PDB entry 5TM5 | X-ray diffraction, 2.24 A resolution | chains A and C of the 4 polymer chains in the assembly

Chain A:
Protein: Estrogen receptor
From: Homo sapiens
Notes: fragment: ligand-binding domain
UniProt: P03372 (ESR1_HUMAN), isoform P03372-3; residues 298-554 here correspond to UniProt positions 125-381 (UniProt number = residue number - 173)
Amino-acid sequence (257 residues; numbered 298 to 554; the number before each row is that of its first residue):
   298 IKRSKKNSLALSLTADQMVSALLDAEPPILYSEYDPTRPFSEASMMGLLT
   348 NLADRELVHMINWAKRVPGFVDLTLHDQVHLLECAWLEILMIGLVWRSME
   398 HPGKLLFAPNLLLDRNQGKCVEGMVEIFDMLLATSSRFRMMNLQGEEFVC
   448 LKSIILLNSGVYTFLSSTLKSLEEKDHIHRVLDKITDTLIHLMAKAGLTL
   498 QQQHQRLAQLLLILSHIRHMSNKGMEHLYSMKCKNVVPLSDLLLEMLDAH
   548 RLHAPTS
Unresolved in the structure: 298-304, 462-466, 549-554
Sequence notes: engineered mutation S537 (Tyr364 in P03372)
Ligand contacts: 7EV (5-{4-[(1S,4S,5R)-5-[(4-bromophenoxy)sulfonyl]-3-(4-hydroxyphenyl)-7-oxabicyclo[2.2.1]hept-2-en-2-yl]phenoxy}pentanoic acid): M343, L346, T347, A350, E353, W383, L384, L387, M388, L391, R394, F404, M421, I424, G521, H524, L525, L540

Chain C:
Protein: Nuclear receptor coactivator 2
Notes: fragment: Nuclear receptor-interacting peptide
UniProt: Q15596 (NCOA2_HUMAN); residues 686-698 here = UniProt positions 686-698
Amino-acid sequence (13 residues; numbered 686 to 698; the number before each row is that of its first residue):
   686 KHKILHRLLQDSS
Unresolved in the structure: 686-687, 697-698

Chain A / chain C interface:
Residue-residue contacts (23; chain A residue first):
  I358(A) - L690(C)  hydrophobic
  I358(A) - L693(C)  hydrophobic
  I358(A) - L694(C)  hydrophobic
  K362(A) - L693(C)  hydrogen bond (side chain-backbone)
  K362(A) - L694(C)
  K362(A) - D696(C)  hydrogen bond (side chain-backbone)
  L372(A) - H691(C)
  L372(A) - L694(C)  hydrophobic
  L372(A) - Q695(C)
  Q375(A) - L694(C)
  V376(A) - K688(C)
  V376(A) - L690(C)
  V376(A) - H691(C)
  V376(A) - L694(C)  hydrophobic
  L379(A) - L690(C)  hydrophobic
  E380(A) - K688(C)  salt bridge
  E380(A) - L690(C)
  D538(A) - I689(C)
  L539(A) - I689(C)  hydrophobic
  E542(A) - K688(C)
  E542(A) - I689(C)  hydrogen bond (side chain-backbone)
  E542(A) - L690(C)
  M543(A) - L690(C)  hydrophobic
Other interface residues (no listed pair), chain A (12 interface residues in all): F367

In short:
12 residues of chain A and 8 residues of chain C are in contact; the contacts include 3 hydrogen bonds and 1
salt bridge. Among the polar pairs are E380(A)-K688(C), K362(A)-L693(C) and K362(A)-D696(C). Bound to chain A:
compound 7EV.
Here chain A is Estrogen receptor (Homo sapiens) and chain C is Nuclear receptor coactivator 2. Entry 5TM5
(Crystal Structure of the ER-alpha Ligand-binding Domain (Y537S) in Complex with the OBHS-ASC compound,
5-(4-((1R,4S,6R)-6-((4-bromophenoxy)sulfonyl)-3-(4-hydroxyphenyl)-7-oxabicyclo[2.2.1]hept-2-en-2-yl)phenoxy)pentanoic
acid) was determined by X-ray diffraction, deposited together with 5KR9, 5KRA, 5KRC, 5KRF, 5KRH, 5KRI and 43
further entries.
